PDB entry 2WOB | X-ray diffraction, 2.00 A resolution | chain A

Chain A:
Name: Glycoside hydrolase, family 9
From: Clostridium thermocellum
Notes: fragment: carbohydrate-binding module 3b', residues 731-888
UniProt: A3DJ30 (A3DJ30_CLOTH); residues 2-159 here correspond to UniProt positions 731-888 (UniProt number = residue number + 729)
Chain sequence (170 residues; row label = number of the first residue in the row):
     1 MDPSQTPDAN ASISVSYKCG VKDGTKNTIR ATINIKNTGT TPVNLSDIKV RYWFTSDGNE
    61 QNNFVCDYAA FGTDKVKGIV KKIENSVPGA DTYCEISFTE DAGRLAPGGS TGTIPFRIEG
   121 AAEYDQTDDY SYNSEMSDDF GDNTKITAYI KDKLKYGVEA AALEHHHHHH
Not modelled in the structure: 1-10, 161-170
Ligand contacts: Ca2+ (CA): Thr55, Asp57, Asp125, Gln126, Asp128, Asp129

In short:
Ligands of chain A: Ca2+.
Chain A is Glycoside hydrolase, family 9 (Clostridium thermocellum); the structure, 3b' carbohydrate-binding
module from the Cel9V glycoside hydrolase from Clostridium thermocellum. Orthorhombic structure, was
determined by X-ray diffraction (same publication as 2WO4).
